7KTA - chains A and P of the 4 polymer chains in the assembly; structure by X-ray diffraction, 1.84 A resolution.

# Chain A
Molecule: DNA-directed DNA/RNA polymerase mu
From: Homo sapiens
Notes: EC 2.7.7.7
UniProtKB: Q9NP87 (DPOLM_HUMAN); aligned to UniProt positions 132-494 over residues 132-494
Amino-acid sequence (356 residues; each row starts with the number of its first residue; note: 12 numbers in that range are skipped by the numbering (no residue carries them; nothing is unmodelled there)):
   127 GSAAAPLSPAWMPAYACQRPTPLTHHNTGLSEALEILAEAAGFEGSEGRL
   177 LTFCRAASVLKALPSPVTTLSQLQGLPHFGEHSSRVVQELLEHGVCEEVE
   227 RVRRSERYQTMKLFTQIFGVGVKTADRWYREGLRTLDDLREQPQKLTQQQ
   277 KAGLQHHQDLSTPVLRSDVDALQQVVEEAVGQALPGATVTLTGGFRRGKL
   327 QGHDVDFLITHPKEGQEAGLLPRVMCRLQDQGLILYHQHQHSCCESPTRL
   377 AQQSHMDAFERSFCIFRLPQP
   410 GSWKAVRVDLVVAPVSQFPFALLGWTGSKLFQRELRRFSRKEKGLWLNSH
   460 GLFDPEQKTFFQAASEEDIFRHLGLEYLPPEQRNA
Disordered / not traced: 127-136, 366-383
Sequence notes: expression tag (127-131); linker (410)
Swiss-Prot annotation at these positions:
  - region: Arg323 to Asp332 (Involved in ssDNA binding)
  - binding site (Mg(2+)): Asp330, Asp332, Asp418
  - site: Gly433 (Responsible for the low discrimination between dNTP and rNTP)
Bound ions: Na+: Thr241, Ile243, Val246 (shared with DT3(P) of chain P); Ca2+ site 1: Asp330, Asp332 (together with 8-oxo-2'-deoxyguanosine-5'-triphosphate); Ca2+ site 2: Asp330, Asp332, Asp418 (together with 8-oxo-2'-deoxyguanosine-5'-triphosphate) (shared with DA4(P) of chain P)
Small-molecule neighbours: 8-oxo-2'-deoxyguanosine-5'-triphosphate (8DG): Gly319, Gly320, Arg323, Lys325, Gln327, Gly328, His329, Asp330, Asp332, Gly433, Trp434, Thr435, Gly436, Ser437, Lys438, Gln441, Arg445
From the paper describing this entry:
  - binding site for 8-oxo-2'-deoxyguanosine-5'-triphosphate: Lys438, Arg445
  - binding site for the 9-nt DNA strand: Arg445
  - mutagenesis - K438D: unchanged catalytic activity on presence of Mn2+
  - mutagenesis - R445A: increased catalytic activity on dGTP misinsertion
  - mutagenesis - K438D: decreased catalytic activity on Mg2+-dependent dGTP:At
  - mutagenesis - K438D (23-fold): decreased catalytic activity on :Ct insertion

# Chain P
Molecule: 4-nt DNA strand
Sequence (4 nucleotides; row label = number of the first residue in the row):
     1 CGTA
Bound ions: Na+: DT3 (shared with Thr241(A), Ile243(A), Val246(A) of chain A); Ca2+: DA4 (together with 8-oxo-2'-deoxyguanosine-5'-triphosphate) (shared with Asp330(A), Asp332(A), Asp418(A) of chain A)

# How chain A and chain P interact
Contacting residue pairs (20; chain A residue first):
  Ile243(A) with DT3(P), phosphate contact
  Phe244(A) with DT3(P), phosphate contact
  Gly245(A) with DG2(P), phosphate contact; DT3(P), hydrogen bond to the phosphate
  Val246(A) with DG2(P), hydrogen bond to the phosphate; DT3(P), hydrogen bond to the phosphate
  Gly247(A) with DG2(P), hydrogen bond to the phosphate; DT3(P), phosphate contact
  Lys249(A) with DG2(P), phosphate contact
  Thr250(A) with DC1(P), hydrogen bond to the phosphate; DG2(P), hydrogen bond to the phosphate
  Gln275(A) with DG2(P), sugar contact
  His329(A) with DA4(P), salt bridge to the phosphate
  Asp332(A) with DA4(P), phosphate contact
  Phe389(A) with DT3(P), sugar contact; DA4(P), sugar contact
  Arg416(A) with DT3(P), phosphate contact; DA4(P), salt bridge to the phosphate
  Asp418(A) with DA4(P), sugar contact
  Trp434(A) with DA4(P), phosphate contact
Other interface residues (no listed pair), chain A (17 interface residues in all): Val248, Asp330, Arg387

# In short
17 residues of chain A and 4 residues of chain P are in contact; the contacts include 6 hydrogen bonds and 2
salt bridges. Polar contacts include Gly245(A)-DT3(P), Val246(A)-DG2(P) and Val246(A)-DT3(P). From the paper:
a binding site for 8-oxo-2'-deoxyguanosine-5'-triphosphate at Lys438(A) and Arg445(A); R445A of chain A
increases catalytic activity on dGTP misinsertion.
Chain A is DNA-directed DNA/RNA polymerase mu (Homo sapiens) and chain P is a 4-nt DNA strand; the structure,
DNA Polymerase Mu, 8-oxodGTP:Ct Pre-Catalytic Ground State Ternary Complex, 20 mM Ca2+ (120min), was
determined by X-ray diffraction, deposited together with 7KSS, 7KST, 7KSU, 7KSV, 7KSW, 7KSX and 25 further
entries.
